7F35 - chains A and B; structure by X-ray diffraction, 2.60 A resolution.

== Chain A ==
Protein: Antibody Fab fragment light chain
Organism: Mus musculus
Notes: antibody fragment or engineered binder
Chain sequence (218 residues; each row starts with the number of its first residue; numbers below 1 keep their minus sign (Asp-1 is residue -1)):
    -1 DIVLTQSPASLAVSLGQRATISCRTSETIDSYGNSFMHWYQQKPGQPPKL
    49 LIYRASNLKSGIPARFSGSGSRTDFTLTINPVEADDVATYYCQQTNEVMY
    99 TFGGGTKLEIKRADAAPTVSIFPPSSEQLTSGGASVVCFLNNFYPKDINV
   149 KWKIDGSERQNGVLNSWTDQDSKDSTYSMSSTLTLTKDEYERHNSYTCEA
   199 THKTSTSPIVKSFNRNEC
Not modelled in the structure: 52-60, 201-202, 214-216
Cystine bridges: Cys21-Cys90, Cys136-Cys196
Ligand contacts: Gatifloxacin (GFN; 1-cyclopropyl-6-fluoro-8-methoxy-7-[(3S)-3-methylpiperazin-1-yl]-4-oxo-1,4-dihydroquinoline-3-carboxylic acid): Phe34, His36, Tyr38, Leu48, Tyr51, Gln91, Thr93, Tyr98
From the paper describing this entry:
  - binding site for Gatifloxacin: Phe34, His36, Tyr51, Tyr98

== Chain B ==
Protein: Antibody Fab fragment heavy chain
Organism: Mus musculus
Notes: antibody fragment or engineered binder
Chain sequence (218 residues; numbered 1 to 218; the number before each row is that of its first residue):
     1 EIQLQQSGPELVKPGTSVKVSCKASGYALTSYTMYWVKQSHGKSLEWIGY
    51 IDPYNGGTSYNQKFKGKATLTVDKSSSTAYMHLNSLTSEDSAVYYCAGWN
   101 RYDEDWGQGTTLTVSSAKTTPPSVYPLAPGSAAQTNSMVTLGCLVKGYFP
   151 EPVTVTWNSGSLSSGVHTFPAVLQSDLYTLSSSVTVPSSTWPSETVTCNV
   201 AHPASSTKVDKKIVPRDC
Not modelled in the structure: 130-133, 217-218
Cystine bridges: Cys22-Cys96, Cys143-Cys198
Metal / ion sites: Na+ near Ser17 (its only coordinating residue here)
Ligand contacts: Gatifloxacin (GFN; 1-cyclopropyl-6-fluoro-8-methoxy-7-[(3S)-3-methylpiperazin-1-yl]-4-oxo-1,4-dihydroquinoline-3-carboxylic acid): Tyr35, Trp99, Asn100, Arg101, Asp103, Glu104
From the paper describing this entry:
  - binding site for Gatifloxacin: Tyr35, Trp99, Glu104

== Interface between chain A and chain B ==
Pairs across the interface - 66 pairs, chain A then chain B:
  Phe34(A) - Arg101(B)
  Tyr38(A) - Tyr35(B)  hydrogen bond
  Tyr38(A) - Glu104(B)  hydrogen bond
  Tyr38(A) - Trp106(B)
  Gln40(A) - Gln39(B)  hydrogen bond
  Gln40(A) - Tyr95(B)
  Gln44(A) - Tyr95(B)  hydrogen bond (backbone-side chain)
  Pro45(A) - Tyr95(B)  hydrophobic
  Pro45(A) - Gly107(B)
  Pro46(A) - Leu45(B)  hydrophobic
  Pro46(A) - Trp106(B)
  Tyr89(A) - Gln39(B)
  Tyr89(A) - Lys43(B)
  Tyr89(A) - Ser44(B)
  Tyr89(A) - Leu45(B)  hydrophobic
  Gln91(A) - Tyr35(B)  hydrogen bond
  Glu95(A) - Tyr50(B)  hydrogen bond (backbone-side chain)
  Val96(A) - Trp47(B)
  Val96(A) - Ser59(B)  hydrogen bond (backbone-side chain)
  Met97(A) - Trp47(B)  hydrophobic
  Tyr98(A) - Thr33(B)
  Tyr98(A) - Tyr35(B)  hydrophobic
  Tyr98(A) - Trp47(B)
  Tyr98(A) - Tyr50(B)  hydrophobic
  Tyr98(A) - Trp99(B)  hydrogen bond
  Phe100(A) - Val37(B)  hydrophobic
  Phe100(A) - Leu45(B)
  Gly102(A) - Ser44(B)
  Ser118(A) - Thr140(B)
  Phe120(A) - Leu127(B)
  Phe120(A) - Ala128(B)
  Phe120(A) - Pro129(B)
  Phe120(A) - Thr140(B)
  Pro121(A) - Arg216(B)
  Pro122(A) - Arg216(B)  hydrogen bond (backbone-side chain)
  Ser123(A) - Tyr125(B)
  Ser123(A) - Pro126(B)
  Glu125(A) - Tyr125(B)
  Gln126(A) - Tyr125(B)
  Ser129(A) - Tyr125(B)
  Ser133(A) - Leu144(B)
  Val135(A) - Leu127(B)  hydrophobic
  Phe137(A) - Thr140(B)
  Phe137(A) - Gly142(B)
  Phe137(A) - Phe169(B)  hydrophobic
  Phe137(A) - Ser181(B)
  Phe137(A) - Ser182(B)
  Phe137(A) - Ser183(B)
  Asn139(A) - His167(B)
  Asn139(A) - Phe169(B)
  Asn139(A) - Ser183(B)  hydrogen bond
  Asn140(A) - His167(B)  hydrogen bond
  Leu162(A) - Val172(B)  hydrophobic
  Leu162(A) - Gln174(B)
  Ser164(A) - Phe169(B)
  Ser164(A) - Pro170(B)  hydrogen bond (side chain-backbone)
  Trp165(A) - Pro170(B)
  Thr166(A) - Phe169(B)
  Asp169(A) - His167(B)
  Ser176(A) - His167(B)  hydrogen bond
  Ser176(A) - Phe169(B)
  Met177(A) - Phe169(B)
  Ser178(A) - Phe169(B)
  Ser178(A) - Ser181(B)  hydrogen bond
  Thr182(A) - Lys146(B)
  Lys209(A) - Gln134(B)  hydrogen bond
Interface residues without a listed pair, chain A (41 interface residues in all): Leu48, Thr93, Asn94, Gly101
Interface residues without a listed pair, chain B (42 interface residues in all): Glu46, Gln108, Leu141, Thr168, Thr179, Thr185, Lys211

== Overview ==
The interface between chain A and chain B involves 41 residues on one side and 42 on the other, with 15
hydrogen bonds. Polar contacts include Tyr38(A)-Tyr35(B), Tyr38(A)-Glu104(B) and Gln40(A)-Gln39(B).
Gatifloxacin is bound between chain A and chain B. From the paper: a binding site for Gatifloxacin at
Phe34(A), His36(A) and Tyr35(B) among others.
Here chain A is Antibody Fab fragment light chain and chain B is Antibody Fab fragment heavy chain, both from
Mus musculus. Entry 7F35 (Crystal structure of anti S-gatifloxacin antibody Fab fragment in complex with
S-gatifloxacin) was determined by X-ray diffraction together with 7F2S from the same study.
